Entry 7ZU0 (electron microscopy, 4.40 A resolution (low resolution: residue-level contacts below are approximate; hydrogen-bond / salt-bridge calls are withheld)); this record covers chains B and C of the 6 polymer chains in the assembly.

[Chain B]
Name: Vacuolar protein sorting-associated protein 16
From: Saccharomyces cerevisiae
Reference sequence: Q03308 (VPS16_YEAST); residue numbers follow UniProt; this construct covers 1-798
Sequence (798 residues; row label = number of the first residue in the row):
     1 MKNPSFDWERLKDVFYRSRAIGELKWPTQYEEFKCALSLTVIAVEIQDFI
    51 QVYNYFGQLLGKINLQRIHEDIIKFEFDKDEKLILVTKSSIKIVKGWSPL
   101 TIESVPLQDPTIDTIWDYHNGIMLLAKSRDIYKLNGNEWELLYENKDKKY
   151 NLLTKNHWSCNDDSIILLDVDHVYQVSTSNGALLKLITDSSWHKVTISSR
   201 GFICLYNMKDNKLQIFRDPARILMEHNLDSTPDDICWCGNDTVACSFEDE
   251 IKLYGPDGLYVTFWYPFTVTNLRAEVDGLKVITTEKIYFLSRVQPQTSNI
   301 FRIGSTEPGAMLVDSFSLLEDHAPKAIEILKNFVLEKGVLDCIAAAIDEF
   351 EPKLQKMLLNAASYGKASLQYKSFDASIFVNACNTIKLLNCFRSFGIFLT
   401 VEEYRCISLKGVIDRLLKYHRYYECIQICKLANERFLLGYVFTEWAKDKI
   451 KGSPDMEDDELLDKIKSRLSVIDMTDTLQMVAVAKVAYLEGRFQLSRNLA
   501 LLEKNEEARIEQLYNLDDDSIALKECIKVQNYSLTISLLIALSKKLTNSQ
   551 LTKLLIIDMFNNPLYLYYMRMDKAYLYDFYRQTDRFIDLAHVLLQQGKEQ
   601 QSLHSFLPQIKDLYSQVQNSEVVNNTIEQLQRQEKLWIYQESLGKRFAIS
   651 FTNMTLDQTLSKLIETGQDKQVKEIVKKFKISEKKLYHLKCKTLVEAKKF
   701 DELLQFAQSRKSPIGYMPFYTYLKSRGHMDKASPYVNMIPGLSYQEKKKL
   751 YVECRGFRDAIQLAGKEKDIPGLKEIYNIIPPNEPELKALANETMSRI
Not modelled in the structure: 1-2, 709-712, 740-798

[Chain C]
Name: Vacuolar membrane protein PEP3
From: Saccharomyces cerevisiae
Reference sequence: P27801 (PEP3_YEAST); the author numbering skips numbers that UniProt does not, so the offset changes along the chain: -75 to 11 = UniProt 1-87; 17-23 = UniProt 88-94; 27-44 = UniProt 95-112; 49-75 = UniProt 113-139; 7 more segments
Sequence (918 residues; numbered -75 to 918; 76 numbers in that range are skipped by the numbering (no residue carries them; nothing is unmodelled there); the number before each row is that of its first residue; numbers below 1 keep their minus sign (Met-75 is residue -75)):
   -75 MIKTRIEEVQLQFLTGNTELTHLKVSNDQLIVTTQRTIYRINLQDPAIVN
   -25 HFDCPLSKELETIMNVHVSPMGSVILIRTNFGRYMLL
    17 KDGEFTQ
    27 LNKIKNLDLSSLHWINET
    49 TFLMGIKKTPKLYRVELTGKDITTKLW
    86 YENKKLSGGIDGIAYWEGSLLLTIKDNILY
   121 WRDVTNMKFPLVLPDESEQF
   150 ERLKHHAIKKFDSYNGLFAWVTS
   179 NGIVFGDLKEKQMEKDPASNNFGKFLSSSKVLLNFELPDYQNDKD
   234 HLIKDIVLTAFHILLLRKNTVTMVSQLNNDVVFHETIPRHQLTGSNTDSN
   284 EKFLGLVRDSV
   308 KETFWCFSNINVFEIIIENEPNSVWNLLVRDNKFDKALSLKGLTVREIES
   358 VKLSKAMYLFHTAKDFHSAAQTLGSMKDLSHFGEIALNFLQIKDYNDLNV
   408 ILIKQLDNVPWKSTQVVLSSWIIWNFMKQLNDIELKINTTKPASTDEDN
   468 LLNWNLNLKEKSNELTKFLESHLEKLDNETVYQIMSKQNRQNELLIFASL
   518 INDMKFLLSFWIDQGNWYESLKILLTINNHDLVYKYSLILLLNSPEATVS
   568 TWMKIKDLDPNKLIPTILKFFTNWQNNSKLITNISEYPENYSLTYLKWCV
   618 REVPKMCNPIVYNSILYMMITDPRNDMILENDIIKFMKSNENKYDLNFQL
   668 RLSLKFKKTKTSIFLLTRLNLFEDAIDLALKNNLIDDCKVIVNDEILIED
   718 YKLRKRLWLKIAKHLLLSMKDIDIKQLIRTILNDSNEILTIKDLLPFFNE
   768 YTTIANLKEELIKFLENHNMKMNEISEDIINSKNLKVEINTEISKFNEIY
   818 RILEPGKSCDECGKFLQIKKFIVFPCGHCFHWNCIIRVILNSNDYNLRQK
   868 TENFLKAKSKHNLNDLENIIVEKCGLCSDININKIDQPISIDETELAKWN
   918 E
Not modelled in the structure: -75 to 0

[Interface between chain B and chain C]
Contacting residue pairs - 50 pairs, chain B then chain C:
  Glu328(B) - Leu802(C)
  Lys331(B) - Glu805(C)
  Pro352(B) - Asp903(C)
  Gln355(B) - Ile902(C)
  Lys356(B) - Ile899(C)
  Lys356(B) - Asn900(C)
  Lys356(B) - Ile902(C)
  Lys356(B) - Asp903(C)
  Asn360(B) - Ile899(C)
  Ser363(B) - Cys894(C)
  Lys366(B) - Cys843(C)
  Lys366(B) - His845(C)
  Lys366(B) - Cys894(C)
  Ala367(B) - Phe813(C)
  Tyr371(B) - Ile816(C)
  Tyr371(B) - Ile819(C)
  Tyr371(B) - Leu820(C)
  Tyr371(B) - Glu821(C)
  Tyr371(B) - Pro842(C)
  Lys372(B) - Glu821(C)
  Ala376(B) - His845(C)
  Phe379(B) - Leu893(C)
  Phe379(B) - Cys894(C)
  Phe379(B) - Ile899(C)
  Val380(B) - His845(C)
  Val380(B) - Leu893(C)
  Cys383(B) - Asn898(C)
  Cys383(B) - Ile899(C)
  Ile386(B) - Ile902(C)
  Lys387(B) - Asn898(C)
  Lys387(B) - Lys901(C)
  Lys387(B) - Ile902(C)
  Asn390(B) - Ile902(C)
  His420(B) - Asn917(C)
  Tyr422(B) - Trp916(C)
  Tyr423(B) - Ile908(C)
  Tyr423(B) - Glu912(C)
  Tyr423(B) - Leu913(C)
  Tyr423(B) - Trp916(C)
  Glu424(B) - Ile908(C)
  Glu424(B) - Leu913(C)
  Ile426(B) - Trp916(C)
  Phe442(B) - Trp916(C)
  Trp445(B) - Lys915(C)
  Trp445(B) - Trp916(C)
  Lys449(B) - Glu918(C)
  Arg468(B) - Glu912(C)
  Arg468(B) - Lys915(C)
  Arg468(B) - Trp916(C)
  Ile472(B) - Trp916(C)
Interface residues without a listed pair, chain B (35 interface residues in all): Pro324, Ile327, Leu359, Ser368, Cys391, Arg421, Gln427
Interface residues without a listed pair, chain C (30 interface residues in all): Ile806, Ser895, Ile906, Ser907, Asp909

[Summary]
Chain B and chain C form an interface of 35 and 30 residues respectively.
Chain B is Vacuolar protein sorting-associated protein 16 and chain C is Vacuolar membrane protein PEP3, both
from Saccharomyces cerevisiae; the structure, HOPS tethering complex from yeast, was determined by electron
microscopy together with 7ZTY from the same study.
